PDB entry 5I25 | X-ray diffraction, 2.85 A resolution | chains A and B

== Chain A ==
Molecule: Coagulation factor XI
Source organism: Homo sapiens
Notes: EC 3.4.21.27
UniProtKB: P03951 (FA11_HUMAN); residues 1-607 here correspond to UniProt positions 19-625 (UniProt number = residue number + 18)
Amino-acid sequence (607 residues; row label = number of the first residue in the row):
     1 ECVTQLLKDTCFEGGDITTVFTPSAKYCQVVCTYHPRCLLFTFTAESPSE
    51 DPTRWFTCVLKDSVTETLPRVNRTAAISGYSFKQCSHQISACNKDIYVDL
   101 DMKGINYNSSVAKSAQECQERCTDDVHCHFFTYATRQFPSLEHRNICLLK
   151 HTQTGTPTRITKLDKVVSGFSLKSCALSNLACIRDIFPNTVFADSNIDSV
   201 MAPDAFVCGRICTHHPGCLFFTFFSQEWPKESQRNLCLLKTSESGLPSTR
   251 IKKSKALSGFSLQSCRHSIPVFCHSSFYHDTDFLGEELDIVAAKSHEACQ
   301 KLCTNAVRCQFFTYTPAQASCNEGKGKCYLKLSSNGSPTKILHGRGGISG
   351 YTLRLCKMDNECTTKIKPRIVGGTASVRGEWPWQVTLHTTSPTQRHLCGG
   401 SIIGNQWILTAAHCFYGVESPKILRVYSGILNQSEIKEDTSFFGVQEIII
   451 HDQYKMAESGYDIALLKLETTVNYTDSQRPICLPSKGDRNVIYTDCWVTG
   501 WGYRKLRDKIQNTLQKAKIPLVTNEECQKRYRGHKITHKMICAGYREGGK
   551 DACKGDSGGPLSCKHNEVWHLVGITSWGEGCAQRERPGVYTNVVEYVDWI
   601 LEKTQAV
Not modelled in the structure: 546-552, 583-584, 606-607
Disulfides: C321 forms a disulfide with the same residue of a neighbouring copy of this chain
Disulfides: C2-C85, C28-C58, C32-C38, C92-C175, C118-C147, C122-C128, C182-C265, C208-C237, C212-C218, C273-C356, C299-C328, C303-C309, C362-C482, C398-C414, C496-C563, C527-C542
Small-molecule neighbours:
  - N-acetylglucosamine (NAG; 2-acetamido-2-deoxy-beta-D-glucopyranose), molecule 1: N108, S110, R121, D125
  - N-acetylglucosamine (NAG), molecule 2: N432, S434, N512

== Chain B ==
Molecule: Asn-pro-ile-ser-asp-phe-pro-asp
Source organism: Homo sapiens
Amino-acid sequence (8 residues; row label = number of the first residue in the row):
     2 NPISDFPD

== Chain A / chain B interface ==
Pairs across the interface (18; chain A residue first):
  D101(A) - D6(B)
  D101(A) - F7(B)
  K103(A) - D6(B)  salt bridge
  N106(A) - I4(B)
  N106(A) - D6(B)  hydrogen bond
  Y107(A) - I4(B)
  N108(A) - I4(B)
  S109(A) - I4(B)
  T132(A) - F7(B)
  A134(A) - F7(B)  hydrophobic
  H143(A) - P8(B)
  I146(A) - F7(B)
  L148(A) - S5(B)
  L148(A) - F7(B)  hydrophobic
  L163(A) - F7(B)  hydrophobic
  L163(A) - P8(B)
  L163(A) - D9(B)
  V166(A) - F7(B)  hydrophobic
Interface residues without a listed pair, chain A (15 interface residues in all): F138, S140
Interface residues without a listed pair, chain B (7 interface residues in all): N2

== In short ==
The interface between chain A and chain B involves 15 residues on one side and 7 on the other; the contacts
include 1 hydrogen bond and 1 salt bridge. Among the polar pairs are K103(A)-D6(B) and N106(A)-D6(B). Ligands
of chain A: N-acetylglucosamine.
Here chain A is Coagulation factor XI and chain B is Asn-pro-ile-ser-asp-phe-pro-asp, both from Homo sapiens.
Entry 5I25 (human recombinant coagulation FXI in complex with a peptide derived from human high molecular
weight kininogen ...) was determined by X-ray diffraction (same publication as 5EOD and 5EOK).
